4KHZ - chains E and G of the 5 polymer chains in the assembly; structure by X-ray diffraction, 2.90 A resolution.

[Chain E]
Molecule: Maltose-binding periplasmic protein
Organism: Escherichia coli
UniProtKB: P0AEX9 (MALE_ECOLI); residues 1-370 here correspond to UniProt positions 27-396 (UniProt number = residue number + 26)
Amino-acid sequence (380 residues; each row starts with the number of its first residue):
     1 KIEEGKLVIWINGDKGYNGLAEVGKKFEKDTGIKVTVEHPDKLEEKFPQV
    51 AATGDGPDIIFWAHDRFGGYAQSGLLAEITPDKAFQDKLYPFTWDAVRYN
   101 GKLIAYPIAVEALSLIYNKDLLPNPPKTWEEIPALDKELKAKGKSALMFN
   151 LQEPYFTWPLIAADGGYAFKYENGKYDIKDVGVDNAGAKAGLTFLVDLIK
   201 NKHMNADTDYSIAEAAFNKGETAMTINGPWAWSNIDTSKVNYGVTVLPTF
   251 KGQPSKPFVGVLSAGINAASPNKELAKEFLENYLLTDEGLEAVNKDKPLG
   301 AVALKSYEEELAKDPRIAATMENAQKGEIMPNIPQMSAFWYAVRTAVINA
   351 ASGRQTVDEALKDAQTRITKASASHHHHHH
Disordered / not traced: 371-380
Differences from the reference sequence: expression tag (371-380)

[Chain G]
Molecule: Binding-protein-dependent transport systems inner membrane component
Organism: Escherichia coli
UniProtKB: C9QV46 (C9QV46_ECOD1); residues 1-296 here = UniProt positions 1-296
Amino-acid sequence (296 residues; each row starts with the number of its first residue):
     1 MAMVQPKSQKARLFITHLLLLLFIAAIMFPLLMVVAISLRQGNFATGSLI
    51 PEQISWDHWKLALGFSVEQADGRITPPPFPVLLWLWNSVKVAGISAIGIV
   101 ALSTTCAYAFARMRFPGKATLLKGMLIFQMFPAVLSLVALYALFDRLGEY
   151 IPFIGLNTHGGVIFAYLGGIALHVWTIKGYFETIDSSLEEAAALDGATPW
   201 QAFRLVLLPLSVPILAVVFILSFIAAITEVPVASLLLRDVNSYTLAVGMQ
   251 QYLNPQNYLWGDFAAAAVMSALPITIVFLLAQRWLVNGLTAGGVKG
Disordered / not traced: 1, 284-296

[Chain E / chain G interface]
Pairs across the interface (36; chain E residue first):
  Lys1(E) with Arg238(G), hydrogen bond (backbone-side chain)
  Ile2(E) with Arg238(G)
  Asn12(E) with Asn254(G), hydrogen bond
  Gly13(E) with Asn254(G); Asn257(G), hydrogen bond (backbone-side chain)
  Asp14(E) with Gln256(G), hydrogen bond; Asn257(G)
  Tyr17(E) with Asn257(G)
  Asn18(E) with Pro76(G)
  Glu38(E) with Val240(G)
  His39(E) with Phe79(G)
  Pro40(E) with Gln251(G)
  Asp41(E) with Gln250(G); Gln251(G); Asn254(G); Pro255(G)
  Thr53(E) with Tyr141(G), hydrogen bond
  Asp55(E) with Tyr141(G), hydrogen bond; Arg238(G), salt bridge
  Gly56(E) with Arg238(G), hydrogen bond (backbone-side chain)
  Asn150(E) with Gln256(G)
  Phe156(E) with Gln256(G)
  Tyr210(E) with Pro255(G); Gln256(G)
  Ser211(E) with Pro255(G), hydrogen bond (side chain-backbone); Tyr258(G)
  Ile212(E) with Thr46(G)
  Ala215(E) with Phe44(G), hydrophobic
  Asn218(E) with Phe44(G)
  Lys219(E) with Phe44(G); Thr46(G); Gly47(G)
  Thr237(E) with Gln69(G); Asp71(G), hydrogen bond
  Lys239(E) with Asp71(G)
  Lys297(E) with Asn257(G)
Other interface residues (no listed pair), chain E (29 interface residues in all): Lys46, Glu214, Trp230, Asp236
Other interface residues (no listed pair), chain G (22 interface residues in all): Ala45, Pro78, Ser234, Asp239, Leu253

[In short]
The interface between chain E and chain G involves 29 residues on one side and 22 on the other; the contacts
include 9 hydrogen bonds and 1 salt bridge. Polar pairs include Asp55(E)-Arg238(G), Lys1(E)-Arg238(G) and
Asn12(E)-Asn254(G).
Chain E is Maltose-binding periplasmic protein and chain G is Binding-protein-dependent transport systems
inner membrane component, both from Escherichia coli; the structure, Crystal structure of the maltose-binding
protein/maltose transporter complex in an pre-translocation conformation bound to maltoheptaose, was
determined by X-ray diffraction together with 4KI0 from the same study.
